Entry 4L9N (X-ray diffraction, 1.60 A resolution); this record covers chains A and B.

[Chain A (and B)]
Protein: MepR
Organism: Staphylococcus aureus
Notes: chain B of this document is another copy of the same molecule, construct and numbering; everything in this record applies to it too
Reference sequence: Q5Y812 (Q5Y812_STAAU); residue numbers follow UniProt; this construct covers 1-139
Sequence (145 residues; numbered 1 to 145; the number before each row is that of its first residue):
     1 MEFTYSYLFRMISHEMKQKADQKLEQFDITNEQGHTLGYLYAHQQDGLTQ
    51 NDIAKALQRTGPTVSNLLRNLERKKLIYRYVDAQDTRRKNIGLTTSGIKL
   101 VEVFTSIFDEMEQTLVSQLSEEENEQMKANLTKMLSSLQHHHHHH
Not modelled in the structure: 1, 87, 140-145 (chain B: 1, 83, 141-145)
Construct notes: engineered mutation Val103 (Ala in Q5Y812); expression tag (140-145)
What the authors report for this chain:
  - contacts within the chain: Phe27-Val103 (hydrophobic contact)
  - conformationally variable residues (side-chain flip): Phe104
  - mutagenesis - F27L/F104A (Kd = 32 nM): unchanged binding to mepR operator site
  - mutagenesis - Q18P (2,000-fold): decreased binding to DNA
  - mutagenesis - Q18A (Kd = 34 nM): unchanged binding to DNA

[Interface between chain A and chain B]
Pairs across the interface (70):
  Phe3(A) with Lys128(B), hydrogen bond (backbone-side chain)
  Thr4(A) with Glu112(B)
  Tyr5(A) with Glu112(B), hydrogen bond (backbone-side chain); Val116(B), hydrophobic; Asn124(B), hydrogen bond; Met127(B); Lys128(B); Leu131(B), hydrophobic
  Ser6(A) with Glu112(B), hydrogen bond
  Phe9(A) with Phe9(B), hydrophobic; Ile12(B), hydrophobic; Leu131(B), hydrophobic
  Met11(A) with Leu135(B), hydrophobic; Gln139(B)
  Ile12(A) with Phe9(B), hydrophobic; Leu131(B), hydrophobic; Leu135(B), hydrophobic; Leu138(B)
  Ser13(A) with Phe9(B)
  Glu15(A) with Leu135(B); Leu138(B)
  Met16(A) with Ser6(B); Leu138(B), hydrophobic
  Glu112(A) with Thr4(B); Tyr5(B), hydrogen bond (side chain-backbone); Ser6(B)
  Leu115(A) with Tyr5(B), hydrophobic; Met134(B), hydrophobic; Ser137(B)
  Val116(A) with Tyr5(B), hydrophobic
  Gln118(A) with Lys133(B), hydrogen bond (backbone-side chain); Ser137(B)
  Leu119(A) with Asn130(B)
  Glu123(A) with Asn130(B)
  Asn124(A) with Tyr5(B), hydrogen bond
  Gln126(A) with Glu123(B), hydrogen bond; Gln126(B), hydrogen bond; Met127(B)
  Met127(A) with Tyr5(B), hydrophobic; Met127(B), hydrophobic; Asn130(B); Leu131(B), hydrophobic
  Lys128(A) with Glu2(B); Phe3(B), hydrogen bond (side chain-backbone); Thr4(B); Tyr5(B); Leu8(B)
  Asn130(A) with Leu119(B); Glu123(B), hydrogen bond; Met127(B)
  Leu131(A) with Tyr5(B), hydrophobic; Phe9(B), hydrophobic; Ile12(B), hydrophobic; Met127(B), hydrophobic
  Thr132(A) with Leu8(B)
  Lys133(A) with Gln118(B), hydrogen bond (side chain-backbone)
  Met134(A) with Leu115(B), hydrophobic; Gln118(B), hydrogen bond (backbone-side chain); Leu119(B), hydrophobic; Met127(B), hydrophobic
  Leu135(A) with Met11(B); Ile12(B); Glu15(B)
  Ser137(A) with Gln118(B), hydrogen bond
  Leu138(A) with Glu15(B); Met16(B), hydrophobic; Lys19(B); Met111(B), hydrophobic
  Gln139(A) with Met11(B); Glu15(B)
Other interface residues (no listed pair), chain A (30 interface residues in all): Leu8
Other interface residues (no listed pair), chain B (33 interface residues in all): Ser13, Thr132

[Summary]
Chain A and chain B form an interface of 30 and 33 residues respectively; the contacts include 14 hydrogen
bonds. Polar pairs include Phe3(A)-Lys128(B), Tyr5(A)-Glu112(B) and Tyr5(A)-Asn124(B). From the paper: Q18P of
chain A reduces binding to DNA; conformational variability at Phe104(A); 3 substitutions were tested in all.
Both chains are MepR (Staphylococcus aureus). Entry 4L9N (Crystal structure of MepR A103V mutant from
multidrug resistant S. aureus clinical isolate) was determined by X-ray diffraction (same publication as 4L9J,
4L9T, 4L9V and 4LD5).
